6F2G - chains A and B; structure by X-ray diffraction, 2.92 A resolution.

Chain A:
Protein: Putative amino acid/polyamine transport protein
From: Carnobacterium sp. AT7
UniProt: A8UCQ5 (A8UCQ5_9LACT); numbering as in UniProt (aligned over 2-435)
Chain sequence (444 residues; numbered 1 to 444; the number before each row is that of its first residue):
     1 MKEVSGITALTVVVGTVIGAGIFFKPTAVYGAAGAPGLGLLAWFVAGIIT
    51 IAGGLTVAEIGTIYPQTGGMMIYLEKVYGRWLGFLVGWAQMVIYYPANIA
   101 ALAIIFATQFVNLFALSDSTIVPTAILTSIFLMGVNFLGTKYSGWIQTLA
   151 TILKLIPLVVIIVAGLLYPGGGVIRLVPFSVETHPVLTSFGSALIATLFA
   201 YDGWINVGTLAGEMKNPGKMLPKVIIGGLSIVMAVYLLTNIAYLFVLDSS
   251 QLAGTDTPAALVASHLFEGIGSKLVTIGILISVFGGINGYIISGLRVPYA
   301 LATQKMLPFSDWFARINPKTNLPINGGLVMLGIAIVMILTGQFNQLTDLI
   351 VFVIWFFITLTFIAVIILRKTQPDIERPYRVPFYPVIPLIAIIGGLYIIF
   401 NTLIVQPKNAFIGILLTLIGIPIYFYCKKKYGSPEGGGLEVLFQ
Disordered / not traced: 1-3, 434-444
Construct notes: initiating methionine (1); expression tag (436-444)
Metal / ion sites: Zn2+: His265 (shared with His125(B), His127(B) of chain B)
Reported in the primary citation:
  - contacts within the chain: Gly15-Lys154, Gly19-Tyr236 (hydrogen bond), Ala200-Tyr236 (hydrogen bond)
  - mutagenesis - Y236F: unchanged binding to l-alanine
  - mutagenesis - K154A: decreased binding to l-alanine

Chain B:
Protein: Nanobody 74
From: Lama glama
Notes: antibody fragment or engineered binder
Chain sequence (134 residues; numbered 1 to 134; the number before each row is that of its first residue):
     1 QVQLVESGGGVVQAGGSLRLSCAASGRTFSSRAMGWFRQAPGEGREFVAT
    51 ISWSGSYTEYADSVKGRVTISRDNAKNTVYLQMNSLKPGDTAVYHCAAKN
   101 GGAASNYPNDYVYWGQGTQVTVSSHHHHHHEPEA
Disordered / not traced: 132-134
Disulfides: Cys22-Cys96
Metal / ion sites: Zn2+: His125, His127 (shared with His265(A) of chain A)

Chain A / chain B interface:
Contacting residue pairs (49):
  Pro65(A) with Ser52(B); Tyr57(B); Gly102(B); Ala103(B); Ala104(B), hydrogen bond (backbone-backbone)
  Gln66(A) with Tyr57(B); Ala103(B); Ala104(B)
  Thr67(A) with Ala104(B), hydrogen bond (backbone-backbone); Ser105(B), hydrogen bond; Asp110(B), hydrogen bond
  Ile72(A) with Tyr57(B)
  Lys76(A) with Tyr57(B)
  Thr140(A) with Asn109(B)
  Gly212(A) with Gly102(B); Ala103(B)
  Glu213(A) with Lys99(B), salt bridge; Asn100(B); Gly101(B); Gly102(B), hydrogen bond (backbone-backbone); Ala103(B), hydrogen bond (side chain-backbone)
  Lys215(A) with Ser30(B), hydrogen bond; Ser31(B); Trp53(B)
  Leu295(A) with Tyr107(B)
  Arg296(A) with Tyr107(B); Asp110(B), salt bridge
  Tyr299(A) with Phe47(B); Asn106(B), hydrogen bond (side chain-backbone); Tyr107(B), hydrophobic; Pro108(B)
  Ala300(A) with Asn106(B)
  Thr303(A) with Phe47(B); Ala61(B); Asp62(B), hydrogen bond (backbone-backbone)
  Gln304(A) with Tyr60(B), hydrogen bond (side chain-backbone); Ala61(B); Asp62(B)
  Lys305(A) with Asp62(B)
  Arg315(A) with Glu43(B), salt bridge
  Ile316(A) with Gly44(B); Arg45(B); Pro108(B), hydrophobic
  Asn321(A) with Arg45(B); Pro108(B); Asn109(B)
  Leu322(A) with Tyr107(B)
  Pro323(A) with Tyr107(B)
  Tyr431(A) with Asp62(B)
Interface residues without a listed pair, chain A (29 interface residues in all): Tyr64, Arg80, Met214, Asn216, Ile292, Ala314, Thr320
Interface residues without a listed pair, chain B (27 interface residues in all): Gly42, Glu59, Lys65

Overview:
The interface between chain A and chain B involves 29 residues on one side and 27 on the other, with 10
hydrogen bonds and 3 salt bridges. Polar pairs include Glu213(A)-Lys99(B), Arg296(A)-Asp110(B) and
Arg315(A)-Glu43(B). The paper reports that K154A of chain A reduces binding to l-alanine; contacts within the
chain involving Lys154(A), Gly15(A) and Tyr236(A) among others.
Chain A is Putative amino acid/polyamine transport protein (Carnobacterium sp. AT7) and chain B is Nanobody 74
(Lama glama); the structure, Bacterial asc transporter crystal structure in open to in conformation, was
determined by X-ray diffraction.
